2A3U - chain A; structure by X-ray diffraction, 1.34 A resolution.

[Chain A]
Molecule: Beta-lactamase SHV-1
Organism: Klebsiella pneumoniae
Notes: EC 3.5.2.6
UniProtKB: P14557 (BLA1_ECOLI); residues 26-290 here correspond to UniProt positions 22-286 (UniProt number = residue number - 4)
Amino-acid sequence (270 residues; each row starts with the number of its first residue; note: 2 numbers in that range are skipped by the numbering (no residue carries them; nothing is unmodelled there)):
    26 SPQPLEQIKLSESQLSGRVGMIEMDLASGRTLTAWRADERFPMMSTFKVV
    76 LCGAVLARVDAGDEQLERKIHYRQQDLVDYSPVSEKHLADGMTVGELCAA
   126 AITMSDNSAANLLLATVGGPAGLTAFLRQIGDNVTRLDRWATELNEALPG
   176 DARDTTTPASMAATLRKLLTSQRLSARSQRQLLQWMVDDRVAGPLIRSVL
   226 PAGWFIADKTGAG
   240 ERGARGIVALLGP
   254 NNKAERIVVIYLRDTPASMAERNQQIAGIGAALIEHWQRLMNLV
Disordered / not traced: 293-297
Disulfide bonds: C77-C123
Covalently attached groups: trans-enamine intermediate of sulbactam (TSL) linked to S70
Differences from the reference sequence: engineered mutation A166 (Glu162 in P14557); cloning artifact (293-297)
Ligand contacts:
  - cyclohexyl-hexyl-beta-D-maltoside (MA4), molecule 1: S26, I221, V224, L225, P226, I231, I246, A248, L250, V261, I263, I279, A280, G283, A284, I287, E288
  - cyclohexyl-hexyl-beta-D-maltoside (MA4), molecule 2: A217, L220, I221, V224, T235, R244, I246, N276, I279, A280
  - trans-enamine intermediate of sulbactam (TSL): M69, K73, D104, Y105, S130, N132, T167, N170, T235, G236, A237

[Overview]
Ligands of chain A: cyclohexyl-hexyl-beta-D-maltoside. Covalently linked trans-enamine intermediate of
sulbactam: at S70.
Chain A is Beta-lactamase SHV-1 (Klebsiella pneumoniae); the structure, Crystal structure of sulbactam bound
to E166A variant of SHV-1 beta-lactamase, was determined by X-ray diffraction together with 2A49 from the same
study.
